Entry 8WID (electron microscopy, 3.50 A resolution); this record covers chains a and q of the 23 polymer chains in the assembly.

[Chain a]
Molecule: 16S rRNA
Organism: Mycolicibacterium smegmatis MC2 155
Sequence (1516 nucleotides; numbered 7 to 1522; the number before each row is that of its first residue):
     7 UUUGGAGAGUUUGAUCCUGGCUCAGGACGAACGCUGGCGGCGUGCUUAAC
    57 ACAUGCAAGUCGAACGGAAAGGCCCUUUCGGGGGUACUCGAGUGGCGAAC
   107 GGGUGAGUAACACGUGGGUGAUCUGCCCUGCACUUUGGGAUAAGCCUGGG
   157 AAACUGGGUCUAAUACCGAAUACACCCUGCUGGUCGCAUGGCCUGGUAGG
   207 GGAAAGCUUUUGCGGUGUGGGAUGGGCCCGCGGCCUAUCAGCUUGUUGGU
   257 GGGGUGAUGGCCUACCAAGGCGACGACGGGUAGCCGGCCUGAGAGGGUGA
   307 CCGGCCACACUGGGACUGAGAUACGGCCCAGACUCCUACGGGAGGCAGCA
   357 GUGGGGAAUAUUGCACAAUGGGCGCAAGCCUGAUGCAGCGACGCCGCGUG
   407 AGGGAUGACGGCCUUCGGGUUGUAAACCUCUUUCAGCACAGACGAAGCGC
   457 AAGUGACGGUAUGUGCAGAAGAAGGACCGGCCAACUACGUGCCAGCAGCC
   507 GCGGUAAUACGUAGGGUCCGAGCGUUGUCCGGAAUUACUGGGCGUAAAGA
   557 GCUCGUAGGUGGUUUGUCGCGUUGUUCGUGAAAACUCACAGCUUAACUGU
   607 GGGCGUGCGGGCGAUACGGGCAGACUAGAGUACUGCAGGGGAGACUGGAA
   657 UUCCUGGUGUAGCGGUGGAAUGCGCAGAUAUCAGGAGGAACACCGGUGGC
   707 GAAGGCGGGUCUCUGGGCAGUAACUGACGCUGAGGAGCGAAAGCGUGGGG
   757 AGCGAACAGGAUUAGAUACCCUGGUAGUCCACGCCGUAAACGGUGGGUAC
   807 UAGGUGUGGGUUUCCUUCCUUGGGAUCCGUGCCGUAGCUAACGCAUUAAG
   857 UACCCCGCCUGGGGAGUACGGCCGCAAGGCUAAAACUCAAAGGAAUUGAC
   907 GGGGGCCCGCACAAGCGGCGGAGCAUGUGGAUUAAUUCGAUGCAACGCGA
   957 AGAACCUUACCUGGGUUUGACAUGCACAGGACGCCGGCAGAGAUGUCGGU
  1007 UCCCUUGUGGCCUGUGUGCAGGUGGUGCAUGGCUGUCGUCAGCUCGUGUC
  1057 GUGAGAUGUUGGGUUAAGUCCCGCAACGAGCGCAACCCUUGUCUCAUGUU
  1107 GCCAGCACGUUAUGGUGGGGACUCGUGAGAGACUGCCGGGGUCAACUCGG
  1157 AGGAAGGUGGGGAUGACGUCAAGUCAUCAUGCCCCUUAUGUCCAGGGCUU
  1207 CACACAUGCUACAAUGGCCGGUACAAAGGGCUGCGAUGCCGUGAGGUGGA
  1257 GCGAAUCCUUUCAAAGCCGGUCUCAGUUCGGAUCGGGGUCUGCAACUCGA
  1307 CCCCGUGAAGUCGGAGUCGCUAGUAAUCGCAGAUCAGCAACGCUGCGGUG
  1357 AAUACGUUCCCGGGCCUUGUACACACCGCCCGUCACGUCAUGAAAGUCGG
  1407 UAACACCCGAAGCCGGUGGCCUAACCCUUGUGGAGGGAGCCGUCGAAGGU
  1457 GGGAUCGGCGAUUGGGACGAAGUCGUAACAAGGUAGCCGUACCGGAAGGU
  1507 GCGGCUGGAUCACCUC
Disordered / not traced: 7

[Chain q]
Name: 30S ribosomal protein S16
Organism: Mycolicibacterium smegmatis MC2 155
Reference sequence: A0QV37 (RS16_MYCS2); residues 1-156 here = UniProt positions 1-156
Amino-acid sequence (156 residues; numbered 1 to 156; the number before each row is that of its first residue):
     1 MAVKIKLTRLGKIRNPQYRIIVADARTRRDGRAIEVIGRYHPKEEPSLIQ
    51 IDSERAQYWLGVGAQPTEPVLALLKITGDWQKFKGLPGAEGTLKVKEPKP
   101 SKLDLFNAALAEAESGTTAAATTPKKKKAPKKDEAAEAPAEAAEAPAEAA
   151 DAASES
Disordered / not traced: 1, 115-156

[How chain a and chain q interact]
Pairs across the interface (72):
  C47(a) / Ile-13(q)  phosphate contact
  C47(a) / Arg-14(q)  salt bridge to the phosphate
  G48(a) / Lys-12(q)  phosphate contact
  G48(a) / Ile-13(q)  hydrogen bond to the phosphate
  C106(a) / Arg-26(q)  hydrogen bond to the sugar
  G108(a) / Arg-28(q)  salt bridge to the phosphate
  G131(a) / Ala-2(q)  base contact
  G131(a) / Arg-26(q)  hydrogen bond to the base
  C132(a) / Ala-2(q)  hydrogen bond to the base
  C133(a) / Ala-2(q)  sugar contact
  C133(a) / Gly-63(q)  hydrogen bond to the sugar
  C133(a) / Gln-65(q)  hydrogen bond to the sugar
  C134(a) / Gly-61(q)  hydrogen bond to the sugar
  C134(a) / Val-62(q)  sugar contact
  C134(a) / Gly-63(q)  sugar contact
  C134(a) / Gln-65(q)  sugar contact
  G227(a) / Val-62(q)  hydrogen bond to the base
  A228(a) / Val-3(q)  sugar contact
  A228(a) / Tyr-58(q)  sugar contact
  U229(a) / Asp-24(q)  hydrogen bond to the sugar
  U229(a) / Ile-34(q)  sugar contact
  G230(a) / Arg-26(q)  hydrogen bond to the sugar
  G309(a) / Arg-28(q)  salt bridge to the phosphate
  G309(a) / Asp-30(q)  phosphate contact
  G310(a) / Arg-28(q)  salt bridge to the phosphate
  G310(a) / Gly-31(q)  phosphate contact
  G310(a) / Arg-32(q)  hydrogen bond to the sugar
  A374(a) / Tyr-18(q)  hydrogen bond to the sugar
  U375(a) / Leu-7(q)  hydrogen bond to the sugar
  U375(a) / Tyr-18(q)  sugar contact
  U375(a) / Arg-29(q)  hydrogen bond to the base
  U375(a) / Pro-69(q)  phosphate contact
  G376(a) / Lys-6(q)  phosphate contact
  G376(a) / Leu-7(q)  phosphate contact
  G376(a) / Arg-29(q)  sugar contact
  G376(a) / Thr-67(q)  hydrogen bond to the phosphate
  G376(a) / Pro-69(q)  phosphate contact
  G377(a) / Lys-4(q)  salt bridge to the phosphate
  G377(a) / Lys-6(q)  phosphate contact
  G377(a) / Ala-25(q)  sugar contact
  G377(a) / Thr-67(q)  phosphate contact
  U390(a) / Arg-29(q)  hydrogen bond to the sugar
  G391(a) / Arg-9(q)  hydrogen bond to the phosphate
  C392(a) / Ile-13(q)  phosphate contact
  C392(a) / Arg-14(q)  phosphate contact
  A393(a) / Ile-13(q)  phosphate contact
  A393(a) / Arg-14(q)  salt bridge to the phosphate
  C449(a) / Lys-43(q)  base contact
  G450(a) / Pro-16(q)  sugar contact
  G450(a) / Pro-42(q)  sugar contact
  A452(a) / Pro-46(q)  base contact
  A452(a) / Ser-47(q)  base contact
  A452(a) / Ile-49(q)  base contact
  A452(a) / Ile-76(q)  sugar contact
  A452(a) / Leu-93(q)  base contact
  A452(a) / Lys-94(q)  hydrogen bond to the base
  A587(a) / Arg-32(q)  hydrogen bond to the base
  A588(a) / Arg-19(q)  hydrogen bond to the sugar
  A589(a) / Arg-19(q)  salt bridge to the phosphate
  G597(a) / Lys-12(q)  base contact
  C598(a) / Lys-12(q)  hydrogen bond to the base
  A602(a) / Lys-12(q)  base contact
  C603(a) / Lys-12(q)  hydrogen bond to the base
  U604(a) / Gly-11(q)  hydrogen bond to the phosphate
  U604(a) / Lys-12(q)  sugar contact
  U604(a) / Gln-17(q)  hydrogen bond to the sugar
  G605(a) / Leu-10(q)  phosphate contact
  G605(a) / Gly-11(q)  phosphate contact
  G605(a) / Gln-17(q)  hydrogen bond to the sugar
  G605(a) / His-41(q)  hydrogen bond to the sugar
  U606(a) / Arg-19(q)  salt bridge to the phosphate
  G607(a) / Arg-39(q)  salt bridge to the phosphate
Other interface residues (no listed pair), chain a (41 interface residues in all): G107, G378, A451, G453, C463
Other interface residues (no listed pair), chain q (47 interface residues in all): Thr-27, Trp-59, Glu-68, Val-70, Ala-72, Thr-92

[Summary]
Chain a and chain q form an interface of 41 and 47 residues respectively; the contacts include 26 hydrogen
bonds and 9 salt bridges. Among the polar pairs are G131(a)/Arg-26(q), C132(a)/Ala-2(q) and G227(a)/Val-62(q).
Here chain a is 16S rRNA and chain q is 30S ribosomal protein S16, both from Mycolicibacterium smegmatis MC2
155. Entry 8WID (Cryo- EM structure of Mycobacterium smegmatis 30S ribosomal subunit (body 2) of 70S ribosome,
E- tRNA ...) was determined by electron microscopy, deposited together with 8WHX, 8WHY, 8WI7, 8WI8, 8WI9,
8WIB, 8WIC and 8WIF.
